PDB entry 8EZB | electron microscopy, 8.90 A resolution (very low resolution: no residue pairs are listed; an interface is given only as per-side residue counts) | chains F and G of the 20 polymer chains in the assembly

# Chain F (and G)
Protein: DNA repair protein XRCC4
Organism: Homo sapiens
Notes: chain G of this document is another copy of the same molecule, construct and numbering; everything in this record applies to it too
UniProt: Q13426 (XRCC4_HUMAN); numbering as in UniProt (aligned over 1-336)
Sequence (336 residues; row label = number of the first residue in the row):
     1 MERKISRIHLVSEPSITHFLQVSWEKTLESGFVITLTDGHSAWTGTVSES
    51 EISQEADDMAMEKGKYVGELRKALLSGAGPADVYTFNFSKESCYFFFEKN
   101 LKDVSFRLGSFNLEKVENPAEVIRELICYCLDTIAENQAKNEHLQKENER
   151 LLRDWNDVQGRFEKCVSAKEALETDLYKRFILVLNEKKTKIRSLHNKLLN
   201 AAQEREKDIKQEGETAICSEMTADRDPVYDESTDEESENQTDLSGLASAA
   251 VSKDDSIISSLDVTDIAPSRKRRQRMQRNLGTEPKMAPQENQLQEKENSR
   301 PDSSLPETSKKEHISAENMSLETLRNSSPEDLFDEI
Disordered / not traced: 202-336 (chain G: 77-82, 202-336)
Swiss-Prot annotation at these positions:
  - region: Phe-180 to Gly-213 (Interaction with LIG4)
  - motif: Arg-270 to Arg-275 (Nuclear localization signal)
  - site: Asp-265, Ile-266 (Cleavage)
  - modified residue: Ser-53 (Phosphoserine), Ser-193 (Phosphoserine), Tyr-229 (Phosphotyrosine), Ser-232 (Phosphoserine), Thr-233 (Phosphothreonine), Ser-237 (Phosphoserine), Ser-256 (Phosphoserine), Ser-260 (Phosphoserine), Ser-303 (Phosphoserine), Ser-304 (Phosphoserine), Ser-315 (Phosphoserine), Ser-320 (Phosphoserine), Thr-323 (Phosphothreonine), Ser-327 (Phosphoserine), Ser-328 (Phosphoserine)
  - cross-link (Glycyl lysine isopeptide (Lys-Gly)): Lys-210 (interchain with G-Cter in SUMO), Lys-296 (interchain with G-Cter in ubiquitin)
  - natural variant: Trp-43 (W43R: In SSMED), Asp-82 (D82E: In SSMED), Arg-161 to Ile-336 (deletion: In SSMED), Arg-161 (R161Q: In SSMED), Lys-210 to Ile-336 (deletion: In SSMED), Arg-225 to Ile-336 (deletion: In SSMED), Arg-275 to Ile-336 (deletion: In SSMED)
  - mutagenesis: Lys-4 (K4E: Abolished interaction with NHEJ1/XLF; when associated with E-99), Lys-26 (K26E: Abolished interaction with NHEJ1/XLF; when associated with E-99), Glu-55 (E55R: Abolished interaction with NHEJ1/XLF), Asp-58 (D58R: Abolished interaction with NHEJ1/XLF), Met-61 (M61R: Abolished interaction with NHEJ1/XLF), Glu-62 (E62R: Does not affect interaction with NHEJ1/XLF), Lys-65 (K65E: Strongly decreased interaction with NHEJ1/XLF. Abolished interaction with NHEJ1/XLF; when associated with E-99. Abolished ability to bridge DNA; when associated with E-99 ...), Glu-69 (E69R: Does not affect interaction with NHEJ1/XLF), Arg-71 (R71E: Abolished interaction with NHEJ1/XLF; when associated with E-99), Lys-72 (K72E: Abolished interaction with NHEJ1/XLF; when associated with E-99. Abolished ability to bridge DNA; when associated with E-90 and E-99), Lys-90 (K90E: Abolished ability to bridge DNA; when associated with E-72 and E-99), Lys-99 (K99E: Abolished interaction with NHEJ1/XLF; when associated with E-4 or E-26 or E-65 or E-71 or E-72. Abolished ability to bridge DNA; when associated with E-65. Abolished ability to bridge DNA ...), 38 further mutagenesis entries in UniProt

# Interface between chain F and chain G
At this resolution (9 A) residue pairs are not listed: 58 residues of chain F and 55 of chain G lie at the interface.

# In short
The interface between chain F and chain G involves 58 residues on one side and 55 on the other. Curated
annotation (UniProt) lists 51 mutagenesis sites on chain F.
Chain F and chain G are both DNA repair protein XRCC4 (Homo sapiens); the structure, NHEJ Long-range complex
with ATP, was determined by electron microscopy, deposited together with 8EZ9 and 8EZA.
